Entry 1R22 (X-ray diffraction, 2.30 A resolution); this record covers chains A and B.

[Chain A (and B)]
Name: Transcriptional repressor smtB
Source organism: Synechococcus elongatus PCC 7942
Notes: chain B of this document is another copy of the same molecule, construct and numbering; everything in this record applies to it too
UniProt: P30340 (SMTB_SYNP7); residue numbers follow UniProt; this construct covers 1-122
Amino-acid sequence (122 residues; each row starts with the number of its first residue):
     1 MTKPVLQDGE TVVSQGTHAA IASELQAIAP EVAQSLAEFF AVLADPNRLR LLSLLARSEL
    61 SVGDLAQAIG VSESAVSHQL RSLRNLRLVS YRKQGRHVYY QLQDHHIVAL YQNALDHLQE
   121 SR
Disordered / not traced: 1-24, 93-96, 122 (chain B: 1-25)
Differences from the reference sequence: engineered mutation Ser14 (Cys in P30340), Ser61 (Cys in P30340), Ser121 (Cys in P30340)
Ion coordination: Zn2+ site 1: Asp104, His106 (shared with His117(B), Glu120(B) of chain B); Zn2+ site 2: His117, Glu120 (shared with Asp104(B), His106(B) of chain B)

[Chain A / chain B interface]
Residue-residue contacts (82; chain A residue first):
  Leu25(A) - Arg57(B)
  Leu25(A) - Ala68(B)
  Gln26(A) - Leu54(B)
  Ala27(A) - Arg50(B)
  Ala27(A) - Ser53(B)
  Ala27(A) - Leu54(B)
  Ala27(A) - Ile69(B)  hydrophobic
  Ile28(A) - Arg50(B)  hydrogen bond (backbone-side chain)
  Ile28(A) - Ser53(B)  hydrogen bond (backbone-side chain)
  Ile28(A) - Tyr111(B)
  Val32(A) - Leu115(B)  hydrophobic
  Val32(A) - Leu118(B)
  Ala33(A) - Pro46(B)
  Ala33(A) - Leu49(B)
  Ala33(A) - Arg50(B)
  Gln34(A) - Pro46(B)
  Ser35(A) - Leu118(B)
  Leu36(A) - Leu49(B)
  Leu36(A) - Ala114(B)
  Leu36(A) - Leu115(B)  hydrophobic
  Leu36(A) - Leu118(B)
  Ala37(A) - Ala44(B)
  Ala37(A) - Pro46(B)
  Ala37(A) - Leu49(B)
  Phe39(A) - His117(B)
  Phe40(A) - Phe40(B)  hydrophobic
  Phe40(A) - Leu43(B)
  Phe40(A) - Ala44(B)
  Phe40(A) - Leu49(B)  hydrophobic
  Phe40(A) - Leu110(B)  hydrophobic
  Phe40(A) - Ala114(B)  hydrophobic
  Ala41(A) - Ala44(B)
  Leu43(A) - Phe40(B)  hydrophobic
  Ala44(A) - Ala37(B)
  Ala44(A) - Ala41(B)
  Asp45(A) - Ala37(B)
  Pro46(A) - Ala33(B)
  Pro46(A) - Gln34(B)
  Pro46(A) - Ala37(B)
  Leu49(A) - Ile28(B)
  Leu49(A) - Ala33(B)
  Leu49(A) - Leu36(B)
  Leu49(A) - Ala37(B)
  Leu49(A) - Phe40(B)  hydrophobic
  Arg50(A) - Ile28(B)  hydrogen bond (side chain-backbone)
  Ser53(A) - Ala27(B)
  Ser53(A) - Ile28(B)  hydrogen bond (side chain-backbone)
  Leu54(A) - Gln26(B)
  Leu54(A) - Ala27(B)
  Arg57(A) - Gln26(B)
  Arg87(A) - His117(B)  hydrogen bond (backbone-side chain)
  Arg87(A) - Glu120(B)  salt bridge
  Arg87(A) - Arg122(B)
  Gln103(A) - His117(B)
  Gln103(A) - Glu120(B)
  Asp104(A) - His117(B)  salt bridge
  Asp104(A) - Glu120(B)
  His106(A) - Asn113(B)
  His106(A) - Asp116(B)
  His106(A) - His117(B)
  His106(A) - Glu120(B)  salt bridge
  Ile107(A) - His117(B)
  Ala109(A) - Asn113(B)
  Leu110(A) - Leu110(B)
  Leu110(A) - Ala114(B)  hydrophobic
  Tyr111(A) - Ile28(B)
  Asn113(A) - His106(B)
  Asn113(A) - Ala109(B)
  Ala114(A) - Leu36(B)  hydrophobic
  Ala114(A) - Phe40(B)  hydrophobic
  Asp116(A) - His106(B)
  His117(A) - Phe39(B)
  His117(A) - Arg87(B)  hydrogen bond (side chain-backbone)
  His117(A) - Gln103(B)
  His117(A) - Asp104(B)  salt bridge
  His117(A) - His106(B)  hydrogen bond
  His117(A) - Ile107(B)
  Leu118(A) - Ser35(B)
  Leu118(A) - Leu36(B)
  Glu120(A) - Arg87(B)  salt bridge
  Glu120(A) - Asp104(B)
  Glu120(A) - His106(B)  salt bridge
Also at the interface, not in a pair above, chain A (43 interface residues in all): Ala29, Pro30, Ile69, His105, Leu115, Gln119, Ser121
Also at the interface, not in a pair above, chain B (42 interface residues in all): Pro30, Val32, Asp45, His105, Gln119

[Overview]
Chain A and chain B form an interface of 43 and 42 residues respectively; the contacts include 7 hydrogen
bonds and 6 salt bridges. Polar contacts include Arg87(A)-Glu120(B), Asp104(A)-His117(B) and
His106(A)-Glu120(B). Asp104(A) and His106(A) form the Zn2+ site 1.
Both chains are Transcriptional repressor smtB (Synechococcus elongatus PCC 7942). Entry 1R22 (Crystal
structure of the cyanobacterial metallothionein repressor SmtB (C14S/C61S/C121S mutant) in the Zn2alpha5-form)
was determined by X-ray diffraction, deposited together with 1R1T, 1R1U, 1R1V and 1R23.
